Entry 7W9B (electron microscopy, 3.40 A resolution); this record covers chains B and C of the 4 polymer chains in the assembly.

# Chain B (and C)
Molecule: Spike glycoprotein
Source organism: Severe acute respiratory syndrome coronavirus 2
Notes: chain C of this document is another copy of the same molecule, construct and numbering; everything in this record applies to it too
UniProt: P0DTC2 (SPIKE_SARS2); residues 1-1206 here = UniProt positions 1-1206
Amino-acid sequence (1261 residues; numbered 1 to 1261; the number before each row is that of its first residue):
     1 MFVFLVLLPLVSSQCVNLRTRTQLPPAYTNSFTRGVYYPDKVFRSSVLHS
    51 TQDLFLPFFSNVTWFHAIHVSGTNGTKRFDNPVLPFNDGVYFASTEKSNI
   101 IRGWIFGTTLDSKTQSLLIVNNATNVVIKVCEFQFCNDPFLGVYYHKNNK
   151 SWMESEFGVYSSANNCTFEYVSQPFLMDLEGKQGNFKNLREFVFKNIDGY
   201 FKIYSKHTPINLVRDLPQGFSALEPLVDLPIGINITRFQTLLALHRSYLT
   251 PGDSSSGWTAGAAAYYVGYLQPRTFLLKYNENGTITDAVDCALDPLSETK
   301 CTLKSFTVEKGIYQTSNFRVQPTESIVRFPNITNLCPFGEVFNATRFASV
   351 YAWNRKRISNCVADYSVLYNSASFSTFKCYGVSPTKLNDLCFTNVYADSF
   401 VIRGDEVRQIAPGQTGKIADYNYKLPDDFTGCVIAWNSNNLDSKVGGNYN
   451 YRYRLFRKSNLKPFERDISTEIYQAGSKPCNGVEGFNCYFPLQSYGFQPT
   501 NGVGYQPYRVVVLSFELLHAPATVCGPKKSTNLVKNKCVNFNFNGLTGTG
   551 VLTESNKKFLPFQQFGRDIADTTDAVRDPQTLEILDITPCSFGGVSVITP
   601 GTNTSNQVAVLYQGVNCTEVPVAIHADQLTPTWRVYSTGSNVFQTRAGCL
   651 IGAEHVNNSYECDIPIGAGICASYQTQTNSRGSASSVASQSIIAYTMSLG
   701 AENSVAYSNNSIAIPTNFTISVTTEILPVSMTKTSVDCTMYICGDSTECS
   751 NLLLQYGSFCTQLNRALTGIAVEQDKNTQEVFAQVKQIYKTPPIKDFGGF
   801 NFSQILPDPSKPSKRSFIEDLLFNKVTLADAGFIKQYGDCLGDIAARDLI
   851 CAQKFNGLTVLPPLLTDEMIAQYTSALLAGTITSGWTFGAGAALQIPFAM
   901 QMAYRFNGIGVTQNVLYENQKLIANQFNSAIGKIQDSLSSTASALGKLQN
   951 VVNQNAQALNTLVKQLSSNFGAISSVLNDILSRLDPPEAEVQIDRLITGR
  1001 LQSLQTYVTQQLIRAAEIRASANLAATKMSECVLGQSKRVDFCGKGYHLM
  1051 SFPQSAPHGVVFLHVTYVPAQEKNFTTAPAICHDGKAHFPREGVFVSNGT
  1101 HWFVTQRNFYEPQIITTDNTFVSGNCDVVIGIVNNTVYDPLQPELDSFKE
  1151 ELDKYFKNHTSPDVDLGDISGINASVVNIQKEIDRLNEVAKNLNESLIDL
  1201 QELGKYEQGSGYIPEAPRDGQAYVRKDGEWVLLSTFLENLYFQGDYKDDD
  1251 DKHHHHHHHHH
Unresolved in the structure: 1-13, 70-76, 156-157, 248-254, 621-640, 677-688, 828-853, 1148-1261
Disulfides: Cys-131/Cys-166, Cys-291/Cys-301, Cys-336/Cys-361, Cys-379/Cys-432, Cys-391/Cys-525, Cys-480/Cys-488, Cys-538/Cys-590, Cys-617/Cys-649, Cys-662/Cys-671, Cys-738/Cys-760, Cys-743/Cys-749, Cys-1032/Cys-1043, Cys-1082/Cys-1126
Differences from the reference sequence: variant Arg-19 (Thr in P0DTC2), Gly-158 (Arg in P0DTC2), Arg-452 (Leu in P0DTC2), Lys-478 (Thr in P0DTC2), Gly-614 (Asp in P0DTC2), Arg-681 (Pro in P0DTC2), Asn-950 (Asp in P0DTC2); conflict Gly-682 (Arg in P0DTC2), Ser-683 (Arg in P0DTC2), Ser-685 (Arg in P0DTC2), Pro-986 (Lys in P0DTC2), Pro-987 (Val in P0DTC2); expression tag (1207-1261)
Curated features (UniProtKB/Swiss-Prot):
  - region: Asn-280 to Cys-301 (Putative superantigen), Arg-403 to Asp-405 (Integrin-binding motif), Asn-448 to Tyr-451, Tyr-453 to Phe-456 (Immunodominant HLA epitope recognized by the CD8+), Ser-816 to Tyr-837 (Fusion peptide 1), Lys-835 to Phe-855 (Fusion peptide 2), Asp-1163 to Glu-1202 (Heptad repeat 2)
  - site: Arg-815, Ser-816 (Cleavage)
  - glycosylation: Asn-17 (N-linked (GlcNAc...) (complex) asparagine), Asn-61 (N-linked (GlcNAc...) (hybrid) asparagine), Asn-74 (N-linked (GlcNAc...) (complex) asparagine), Asn-122 (N-linked (GlcNAc...) (hybrid) asparagine), Asn-149 (N-linked (GlcNAc...) (complex) asparagine), Asn-165 (N-linked (GlcNAc...) (complex) asparagine), Asn-234 (N-linked (GlcNAc...) (high mannose) asparagine), Asn-282 (N-linked (GlcNAc...) (complex) asparagine), Thr-323 (O-linked (GalNAc) threonine), Ser-325 (O-linked (HexNAc...) serine), Asn-331 (N-linked (GlcNAc...) (complex) asparagine), Asn-343 (N-linked (GlcNAc...) (complex) asparagine), Asn-603 (N-linked (GlcNAc...) (hybrid) asparagine), Asn-616 (N-linked (GlcNAc...) (complex) asparagine), Asn-657 (N-linked (GlcNAc...) (complex) asparagine), Thr-676 (O-linked (GlcNAc...) threonine), Thr-678 (O-linked (GlcNAc...) threonine), Asn-709 (N-linked (GlcNAc...) (high mannose) asparagine), Asn-717 (N-linked (GlcNAc...) (hybrid) asparagine), Asn-801 (N-linked (GlcNAc...) (hybrid) asparagine) and 6 more in UniProt
  - natural variant: Leu-5 (L5F: In strain: Iota/B.1.526), Ser-13 (S13I: In strain: Epsilon/B.1.427/B.1.429), Leu-18 (L18F: In strain: Beta/B.1.351, Gamma/P.1 and 1 more), Arg-19 (T19R: In strain: Delta/B.1.617.2, Omicron/BA.2 and 4 more; this construct carries the variant), Thr-20 (T20N: In strain: Gamma/P.1), Leu-24 to Ala-27 (sequence variant, change not given here; In strain: Omicron/BA.2, Omicron/BA.2.12.1 and 6 more), Pro-26 (P26S: In strain: Gamma/P.1), Gln-52 (Q52H: In strain: Omicron/EG.5.1), Ala-67 (A67V: In strain: Eta/B.1.525, Omicron/BA.1), His-69 to Val-70 (deletion: In strain: Alpha/B.1.1.7, Eta/B.1.525 and 5 more), Gly-75 (G75V: In strain: Lambda/C.37), Thr-76 (T76I: In strain: Lambda/C.37), 80 further natural variant entries in UniProt
  - mutagenesis: His-69 to Val-70 (Increased incorporation of cleaved spike into virions), Asn-121 (N121Q: Partial loss of biliverdin affinity), Arg-190 (R190K: Partial loss of biliverdin affinity), Asn-234 (N234Q: Increased resistance to neutralizing antibodies), Asn-331 (N331Q: Reduced viral infectivity), Asn-343 (N343Q: Reduced viral infectivity), Tyr-453 (Y453F: Decreased HLA binding to NF9 epitope. Increased binding affinity to human ACE2), Ala-475 (A475V: Increased resistance to neutralizing antibodies), Val-483 (V483A: Increased resistance to neutralizing antibodies), Glu-484 (E484D: Increased replication in human TMEM106B overexpressing cells), Phe-490 (F490L: Increased resistance to neutralizing antibodies and human covalescent sera neutralization), Gln-493 (Q493N: Reduced host ACE2-binding affinity in vitro; Q493Y: Reduced host ACE2-binding affinity in vitro), 8 further mutagenesis entries in UniProt

# Interface between chain B and chain C
Pairs across the interface (116; chain B residue first):
  Tyr-38(B) with Leu-560(C), hydrophobic; Phe-562(C), hydrophobic
  Asp-40(B) with Phe-562(C)
  Lys-41(B) with Phe-562(C); Gln-563(C); Gln-564(C), hydrogen bond (backbone-backbone); Phe-565(C)
  Val-42(B) with Gln-563(C), hydrogen bond (backbone-side chain); Phe-565(C); Arg-567(C)
  Phe-43(B) with Lys-557(C); Lys-558(C); Phe-559(C), hydrophobic; Gln-563(C); Phe-565(C), hydrogen bond (backbone-backbone); Gly-566(C); Arg-567(C), hydrogen bond (backbone-backbone)
  Val-47(B) with Ile-569(C), hydrophobic
  Phe-168(B) with Asn-360(C)
  Pro-225(B) with Phe-562(C), hydrophobic
  Asp-427(B) with Pro-987(C)
  Asp-737(B) with Asn-317(C)
  Met-740(B) with Arg-319(C), hydrogen bond
  Asp-745(B) with Arg-319(C), salt bridge
  Gln-755(B) with Ser-968(C), hydrogen bond (backbone-side chain); Asn-969(C); Phe-970(C), hydrogen bond (backbone-backbone); Gly-971(C), hydrogen bond (side chain-backbone)
  Tyr-756(B) with Gln-965(C), hydrogen bond (backbone-side chain); Ser-968(C); Phe-970(C)
  Gly-757(B) with Gln-965(C); Ser-968(C)
  Ser-758(B) with Thr-961(C); Gln-965(C)
  Phe-759(B) with Gln-965(C); Ser-1003(C); Thr-1006(C)
  Gln-762(B) with Thr-961(C); Thr-1006(C); Gln-1010(C)
  Thr-768(B) with Gln-314(C)
  Gln-784(B) with Asp-1041(C); Lys-1045(C), hydrogen bond (backbone-side chain)
  Gln-787(B) with Ala-701(C); Asn-703(C), hydrogen bond
  Ile-788(B) with Gly-700(C); Ala-701(C), hydrogen bond (backbone-backbone); Glu-702(C); Asn-703(C), hydrogen bond (backbone-backbone)
  Tyr-789(B) with Asn-703(C)
  Lys-790(B) with Glu-702(C); Ser-704(C); Tyr-707(C)
  Pro-792(B) with Tyr-707(C), hydrophobic
  Asp-796(B) with Asn-709(C)
  Phe-855(B) with Phe-592(C)
  Asn-856(B) with Thr-572(C), hydrogen bond
  Leu-858(B) with Phe-592(C)
  Leu-861(B) with Gln-613(C)
  Pro-863(B) with Ala-668(C), hydrogen bond (backbone-backbone)
  Leu-864(B) with Pro-665(C), hydrophobic; Ala-668(C); Gly-669(C), hydrogen bond (backbone-backbone)
  Leu-865(B) with Met-697(C), hydrophobic
  Thr-866(B) with Ala-668(C)
  Met-869(B) with Gly-669(C); Thr-696(C); Met-697(C); Leu-699(C)
  Gln-872(B) with Leu-699(C)
  Tyr-873(B) with Leu-699(C)
  Ala-879(B) with Tyr-707(C)
  Thr-883(B) with Val-705(C); Tyr-707(C), hydrogen bond
  Trp-886(B) with Tyr-1047(C); Arg-1107(C)
  Gly-889(B) with Asp-1041(C)
  Ala-890(B) with Gly-1046(C); Tyr-1047(C), hydrophobic
  Ala-892(B) with Glu-1072(C)
  Ala-893(B) with Glu-1072(C)
  Leu-894(B) with Ala-713(C); Glu-1072(C)
  Gln-895(B) with Ala-706(C); Tyr-707(C); Ser-708(C); Ser-711(C); Ile-712(C); Ala-713(C), hydrogen bond (backbone-backbone)
  Ile-896(B) with Ile-712(C), hydrophobic
  Pro-897(B) with Ser-711(C)
  Met-900(B) with Pro-1079(C), hydrophobic; Val-1094(C), hydrophobic
  Tyr-904(B) with Gly-1093(C), hydrogen bond (side chain-backbone); Val-1094(C); Arg-1107(C)
  Gln-913(B) with Phe-1089(C); Pro-1090(C)
  Asn-914(B) with Phe-1089(C); Ser-1123(C), hydrogen bond
  Tyr-917(B) with Pro-1079(C); Phe-1089(C), hydrophobic; Val-1129(C), hydrophobic
  Glu-918(B) with Ser-1123(C)
  Val-963(B) with Ala-570(C), hydrophobic
  Gln-1002(B) with Gln-1002(C)
  Gln-1005(B) with Thr-1006(C), hydrogen bond
  Arg-1019(B) with Glu-1017(C), salt bridge
  Thr-1027(B) with Arg-1039(C)
  Ser-1030(B) with Val-1040(C); Asp-1041(C)
  Glu-1031(B) with Arg-1039(C), salt bridge
  Leu-1034(B) with Asp-1041(C)
  Arg-1039(B) with Arg-1039(C)
  Glu-1144(B) with Leu-1141(C)
Other interface residues (no listed pair), chain B (83 interface residues in all): Cys-166, Thr-167, Glu-224, Asn-282, Gly-283, Gly-413, Arg-765, Lys-786, Thr-791, Gly-857, Thr-859, Pro-862, Gln-920, Lys-964, Thr-1009, Leu-1012, Gly-1035, Glu-1111, Leu-1141
Other interface residues (no listed pair), chain C (83 interface residues in all): Arg-357, Pro-561, Pro-589, Ala-647, Gly-667, Ile-714, Pro-715, Gln-957, Ala-972, Gly-999, Thr-1009, Ile-1013, Val-1068, Pro-1069, Gly-1124, Val-1128, Ile-1130

# In short
The chain B/chain C interface involves 83 residues from each chain; the contacts include 21 hydrogen bonds and
3 salt bridges. Polar pairs include Asp-745(B)/Arg-319(C), Arg-1019(B)/Glu-1017(C) and
Glu-1031(B)/Arg-1039(C). From UniProt: 21 mutagenesis sites on chain B.
Both chains are Spike glycoprotein (Severe acute respiratory syndrome coronavirus 2). Entry 7W9B (SARS-CoV-2
Delta S-ACE2-C2b) was determined by electron microscopy together with 7W98, 7W99, 7W9C, 7W9E, 7W9F and 7W9I
from the same study.
